7X38 - chains B and C of the 5 polymer chains in the assembly; structure by electron microscopy, 3.52 A resolution.

== Chain B ==
Name: VP2
Source organism: Coxsackievirus B1
UniProtKB: A0A2S0RQC2 (A0A2S0RQC2_9ENTO); residues 1-263 here correspond to UniProt positions 70-332 (UniProt number = residue number + 69)
Amino-acid sequence (263 residues; row label = number of the first residue in the row):
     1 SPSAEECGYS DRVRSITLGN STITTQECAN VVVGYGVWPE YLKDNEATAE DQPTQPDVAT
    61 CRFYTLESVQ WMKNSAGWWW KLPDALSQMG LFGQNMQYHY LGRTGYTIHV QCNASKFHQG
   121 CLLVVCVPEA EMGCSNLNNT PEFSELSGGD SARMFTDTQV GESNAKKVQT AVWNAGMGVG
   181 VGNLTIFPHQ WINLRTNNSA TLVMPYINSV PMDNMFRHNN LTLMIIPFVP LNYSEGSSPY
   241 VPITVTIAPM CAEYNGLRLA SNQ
Disordered / not traced: 1-13, 27-29, 43-50, 258-263

== Chain C ==
Name: VP3
Source organism: Coxsackievirus B1
Notes: EC 3.4.22.29, 3.6.1.15, 3.4.22.28, 2.7.7.48
UniProtKB: L7UV52 (L7UV52_9ENTO); residues 1-238 here correspond to UniProt positions 333-570 (UniProt number = residue number + 332)
Amino-acid sequence (238 residues; row label = number of the first residue in the row):
     1 GLPVMTTPGS TQFLTSDDFQ SPSAMPQFDV TPEMQIPGRV NNLMEIAEVD SVVPVNNTED
    61 NVSSLKAYQI PVQSNSDNGK QVFGFPLQPG ANNVLNRTLL GEILNYYTHW SGSIKLTFMF
   121 CGSAMATGKF LLAYSPPGAG VPKNRKDAML GTHVIWDVGL QSSCVLCVPW ISQTHYRYVV
   181 EDEYTAAGYV TCWYQTNIVV PADVQSSCDI LCFVSACNDF SVRMLKDTPF IRQDTFYQ
Disordered / not traced: 173-185

== Chain B / chain C interface ==
Pairs across the interface (50):
  V37(B) - P37(C)  hydrophobic
  K116(B) - S123(C)
  K116(B) - A124(C)
  K116(B) - M125(C)
  F117(B) - D203(C)
  F117(B) - V204(C)  hydrophobic
  Q119(B) - G122(C)
  Q119(B) - S123(C)
  Q119(B) - Q205(C)
  Q119(B) - S207(C)
  C121(B) - M119(C)  hydrophobic
  C121(B) - C121(C)  hydrophobic
  W173(B) - S63(C)
  V181(B) - L65(C)  hydrophobic
  V181(B) - Y68(C)  hydrophobic
  G182(B) - V52(C)
  G182(B) - Y68(C)  hydrogen bond (backbone-side chain)
  N183(B) - R97(C)  hydrogen bond (side chain-backbone)
  N183(B) - T98(C)
  N183(B) - L99(C)
  T185(B) - D50(C)  hydrogen bond (side chain-backbone)
  I186(B) - I46(C)  hydrophobic
  I186(B) - L99(C)  hydrophobic
  W191(B) - V52(C)  hydrophobic
  W191(B) - F213(C)  hydrophobic
  N193(B) - F120(C)
  R195(B) - F120(C)
  R195(B) - G122(C)
  R195(B) - S123(C)  hydrogen bond (side chain-backbone)
  R195(B) - A124(C)
  R195(B) - V158(C)  hydrogen bond (side chain-backbone)
  R195(B) - G159(C)
  R195(B) - S162(C)  hydrogen bond
  T196(B) - S162(C)
  N208(B) - M34(C)
  N208(B) - I36(C)
  S209(B) - M34(C)
  I226(B) - L65(C)  hydrophobic
  P227(B) - L65(C)
  F228(B) - L65(C)  hydrophobic
  F228(B) - Y68(C)  hydrophobic
  F228(B) - Q69(C)  hydrogen bond (backbone-side chain)
  V229(B) - Q69(C)
  V229(B) - C121(C)  hydrophobic
  V229(B) - D209(C)
  P230(B) - Q69(C)
  N232(B) - Q205(C)
  N232(B) - S207(C)
  Y233(B) - Q205(C)
  S234(B) - D203(C)
Also at the interface, not in a pair above, chain B (33 interface residues in all): Y35, H118, V172, P205, Y206, I207, V210, P211
Also at the interface, not in a pair above, chain C (37 interface residues in all): G38, V49, S51, S64, A126, A202, C208, L211

== Summary ==
Chain B and chain C form an interface of 33 and 37 residues respectively, with 7 hydrogen bonds. Polar pairs
include G182(B)-Y68(C), N183(B)-R97(C) and T185(B)-D50(C).
Here chain B is VP2 and chain C is VP3, both from Coxsackievirus B1. Entry 7X38 (Cryo-EM structure of
Coxsackievirus B1 empty particle in complex with nAb 8A10 (CVB1-E:8A10)) was determined by electron
microscopy, deposited together with 7X2G, 7X2I, 7X2O, 7X2T, 7X2W, 7X35 and 7 further entries.
